PDB entry 9MN6 | electron microscopy, 2.71 A resolution | chains E and B of the 5 polymer chains in the assembly

== Chain E ==
Protein: DNA-directed RNA polymerase, mitochondrial
Organism: Homo sapiens
Notes: EC 2.7.7.6
UniProt: O00411 (RPOM_HUMAN); residue numbers follow UniProt; this construct covers 1-1230
Sequence (1230 residues; row label = number of the first residue in the row):
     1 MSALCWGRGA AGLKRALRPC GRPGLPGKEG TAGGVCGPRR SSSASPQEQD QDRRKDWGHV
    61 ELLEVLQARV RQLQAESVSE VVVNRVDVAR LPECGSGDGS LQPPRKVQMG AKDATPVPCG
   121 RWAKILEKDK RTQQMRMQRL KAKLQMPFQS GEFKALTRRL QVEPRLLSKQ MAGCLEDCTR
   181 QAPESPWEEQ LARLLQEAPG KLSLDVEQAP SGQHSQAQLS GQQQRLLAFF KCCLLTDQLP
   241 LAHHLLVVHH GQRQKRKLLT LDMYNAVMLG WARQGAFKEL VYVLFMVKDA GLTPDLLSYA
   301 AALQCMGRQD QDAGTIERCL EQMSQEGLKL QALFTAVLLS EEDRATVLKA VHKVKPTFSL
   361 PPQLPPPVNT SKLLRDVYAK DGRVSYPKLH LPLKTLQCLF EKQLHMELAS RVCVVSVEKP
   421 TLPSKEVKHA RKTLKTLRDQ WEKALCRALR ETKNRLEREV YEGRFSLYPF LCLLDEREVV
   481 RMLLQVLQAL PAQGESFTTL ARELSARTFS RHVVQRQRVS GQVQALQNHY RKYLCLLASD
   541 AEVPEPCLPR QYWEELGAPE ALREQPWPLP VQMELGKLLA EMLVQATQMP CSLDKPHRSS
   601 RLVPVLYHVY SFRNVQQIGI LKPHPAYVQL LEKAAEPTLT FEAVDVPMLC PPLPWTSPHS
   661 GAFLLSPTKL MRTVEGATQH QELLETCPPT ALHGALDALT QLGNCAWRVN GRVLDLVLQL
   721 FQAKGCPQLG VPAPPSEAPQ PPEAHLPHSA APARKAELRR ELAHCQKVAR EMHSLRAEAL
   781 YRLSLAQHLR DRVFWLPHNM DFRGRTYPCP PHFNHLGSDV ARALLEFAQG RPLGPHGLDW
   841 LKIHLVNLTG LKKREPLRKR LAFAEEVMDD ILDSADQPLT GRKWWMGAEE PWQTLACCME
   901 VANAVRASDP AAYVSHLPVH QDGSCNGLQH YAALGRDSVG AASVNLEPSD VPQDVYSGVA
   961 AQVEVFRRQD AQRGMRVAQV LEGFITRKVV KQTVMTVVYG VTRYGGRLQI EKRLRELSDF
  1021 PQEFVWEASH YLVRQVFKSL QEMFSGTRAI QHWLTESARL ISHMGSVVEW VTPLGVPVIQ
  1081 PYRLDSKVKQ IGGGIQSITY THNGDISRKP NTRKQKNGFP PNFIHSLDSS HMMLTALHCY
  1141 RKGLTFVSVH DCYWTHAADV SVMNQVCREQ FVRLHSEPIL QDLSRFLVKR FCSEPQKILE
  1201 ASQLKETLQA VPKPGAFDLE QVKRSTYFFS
Not modelled in the structure: 1-217, 741-756
Metal / ion sites: Mg2+: Asp922, Gly923 (together with ATP)
Residues lining bound ligands: ATP (adenosine-5'-triphosphate): Arg805, Asp922, Gly923, Ser924, Cys925, Asn926, Gly927, Tyr956, Arg987, Lys991, Gln992, Met995, Thr996, Tyr999, His1125, Asp1128, Asp1151

== Chain B ==
Protein: Dimethyladenosine transferase 2, mitochondrial
Organism: Homo sapiens
Notes: EC 2.1.1.-
UniProt: Q9H5Q4 (TFB2M_HUMAN); residue numbers follow UniProt; this construct covers 1-396
Sequence (396 residues; numbered 1 to 396; the number before each row is that of its first residue):
     1 MWIPVVGLPR RLRLSALAGA GRFCILGSEA ATRKHLPARN HCGLSDSSPQ LWPEPDFRNP
    61 PRKASKASLD FKRYVTDRRL AETLAQIYLG KPSRPPHLLL ECNPGPGILT QALLEAGAKV
   121 VALESDKTFI PHLESLGKNL DGKLRVIHCD FFKLDPRSGG VIKPPAMSSR GLFKNLGIEA
   181 VPWTADIPLK VVGMFPSRGE KRALWKLAYD LYSCTSIYKF GRIEVNMFIG EKEFQKLMAD
   241 PGNPDLYHVL SVIWQLACEI KVLHMEPWSS FDIYTRKGPL ENPKRRELLD QLQQKLYLIQ
   301 MIPRQNLFTK NLTPMNYNIF FHLLKHCFGR RSATVIDHLR SLTPLDARDI LMQIGKQEDE
   361 KVVNMHPQDF KTLFETIERS KDCAYKWLYD ETLEDR
Not modelled in the structure: 1-71, 276-291
Reported in the primary citation:
  - binding site for the 6-nt RNA strand: Asp395

== Chain E / chain B interface ==
Pairs across the interface - 50 pairs, chain E then chain B:
  Gln493(E) with Thr392(B); Asp395(B); Arg396(B)
  Gly494(E) with Arg396(B), hydrogen bond (backbone-side chain)
  Glu495(E) with Arg396(B)
  Ser496(E) with Arg396(B)
  Arg601(E) with Pro344(B), hydrogen bond (side chain-backbone); Leu345(B); Asp346(B)
  Val603(E) with Pro344(B)
  Tyr607(E) with Arg340(B); Ser341(B); Pro344(B); Leu388(B), hydrophobic
  His608(E) with His326(B); Ser341(B), hydrogen bond (backbone-side chain)
  Val609(E) with Ser341(B); Leu393(B), hydrophobic
  Tyr610(E) with His322(B), hydrogen bond (backbone-side chain); His326(B); Arg330(B), hydrogen bond
  Ser611(E) with Leu393(B), hydrogen bond (side chain-backbone)
  Phe612(E) with His322(B); Lys325(B); Glu394(B)
  Arg613(E) with Glu394(B), salt bridge; Asp395(B), salt bridge
  Gln617(E) with Gly329(B)
  Ile620(E) with Arg396(B)
  Lys622(E) with Leu388(B), hydrogen bond (side chain-backbone); Asp390(B)
  His624(E) with Pro344(B); Leu388(B)
  Pro625(E) with Tyr385(B), hydrophobic; Leu388(B)
  Ala626(E) with Tyr385(B), hydrophobic
  Gln629(E) with Tyr385(B)
  Glu757(E) with Arg170(B); Lys219(B), salt bridge
  Arg759(E) with Ser213(B); Cys214(B); Thr215(B); Pro314(B), hydrogen bond (side chain-backbone); Met315(B)
  Arg770(E) with Asp390(B), salt bridge; Glu391(B), salt bridge; Thr392(B)
  Glu1023(E) with Gly160(B); Val161(B)
  Phe1024(E) with Val161(B), hydrophobic
Also at the interface, not in a pair above, chain E (32 interface residues in all): Pro491, Cys591, Ser592, Asp594, Pro623, Gln766, Trp1026
Also at the interface, not in a pair above, chain B (34 interface residues in all): Lys163, Tyr317, Thr343, Ala384, Trp387, Tyr389

== Summary ==
32 residues of chain E and 34 residues of chain B are in contact, with 8 hydrogen bonds and 5 salt bridges.
Polar pairs include Arg613(E)-Glu394(B), Arg613(E)-Asp395(B) and Glu757(E)-Lys219(B). Bound to chain E: ATP.
The Mg2+ site is built by Asp922(E) and Gly923(E). The paper reports a binding site for the 6-nt RNA strand at
Asp395(B).
Chain E is DNA-directed RNA polymerase, mitochondrial and chain B is Dimethyladenosine transferase 2,
mitochondrial, both from Homo sapiens; the structure, Structure of the human mitochondrial late-stage
transcription initiation complex, IC8, was determined by electron microscopy (same publication as 9MN4, 9MN5,
9MN7, 9MN8, 9MN9 and 9MNA).
